6K1J - chains D and I of the 10 polymer chains in the assembly; structure by X-ray diffraction, 2.85 A resolution.

Chain D:
Protein: Histone H2B type 1-J
Organism: Homo sapiens
UniProtKB: P06899 (H2B1J_HUMAN); residues -3 to 122 here correspond to UniProt positions 1-126 (UniProt number = residue number + 4)
Amino-acid sequence (129 residues; each row starts with the number of its first residue; numbers below 1 keep their minus sign (Gly-6 is residue -6)):
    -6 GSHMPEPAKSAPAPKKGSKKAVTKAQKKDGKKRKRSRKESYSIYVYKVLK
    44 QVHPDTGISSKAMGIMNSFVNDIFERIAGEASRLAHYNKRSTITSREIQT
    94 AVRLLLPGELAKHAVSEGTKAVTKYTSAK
Unresolved in the structure: -6 to 25
Differences from the reference sequence: expression tag (-6 to -4)
Swiss-Prot annotation at these positions:
  - modified residue: Pro-2 (N-acetylproline), Glu-1 (ADP-ribosyl glutamic acid), Lys2 (N6-(2-hydroxyisobutyryl)lysine), Ser3 (ADP-ribosylserine), Lys8 (N6-(beta-hydroxybutyryl)lysine), Lys9 (N6-(2-hydroxyisobutyryl)lysine), Ser11 (Phosphoserine), Lys12 (N6-acetyllysine), Lys13 (N6-(beta-hydroxybutyryl)lysine), Lys17 (N6-(2-hydroxyisobutyryl)lysine), Lys20 (N6-(2-hydroxyisobutyryl)lysine), Lys21 (N6-(2-hydroxyisobutyryl)lysine), Lys31 (N6-(2-hydroxyisobutyryl)lysine), Glu32 (PolyADP-ribosyl glutamic acid), Ser33 (Phosphoserine), Lys40 (N6-(2-hydroxyisobutyryl)lysine), Lys43 (N6-(2-hydroxyisobutyryl)lysine), Lys54 (N6,N6-dimethyllysine), Arg76 (Dimethylated arginine), Lys82 (N6,N6,N6-trimethyllysine) and 6 more in UniProt
  - glycosylation: Ser109 (O-linked (GlcNAc) serine)
  - cross-link (Glycyl lysine isopeptide (Lys-Gly)): Lys2 (interchain with G-Cter in SUMO2), Lys17 (interchain with G-Cter in SUMO2), Lys31 (interchain with G-Cter in ubiquitin), Lys117 (interchain with G-Cter in ubiquitin)
Bound ions: Mn2+: Val45 (shared with 1 residue of chain E)

Chain I:
Molecule: 145-nt DNA strand
Organism: Homo sapiens
Sequence (145 nucleotides; each row starts with the number of its first residue; numbers below 1 keep their minus sign (DA-72 is residue -72)):
   -72 ATCAATATCCACCTGCAGATACTACCAAAAGTGTATTTGGAAACTGCTCC
   -22 ATCAAAAGGCATGTTCAGCTGAATCAGCTGAACATGCCTTTTGATGGAGC
    28 AGTTTCCAAATACACTTTTGGTAGTATCTGCAGGTGGATATTGAT
Bound ions: Mn2+ site 1: DG-34, DG-33; Mn2+ site 2 near DG47 (its only coordinating residue here); Mn2+ site 3 near DG60 (its only coordinating residue here)

Interface between chain D and chain I:
Pairs across the interface (19):
  Arg26(D) - DT30(I)  phosphate contact
  Arg26(D) - DT31(I)  phosphate contact
  Lys27(D) - DA-46(I)  phosphate contact
  Arg28(D) - DG29(I)  phosphate contact
  Arg28(D) - DT30(I)  salt bridge to the phosphate
  Ser29(D) - DT30(I)  phosphate contact
  Arg30(D) - DA-45(I)  sugar contact
  Arg30(D) - DA-44(I)  sugar contact
  Tyr39(D) - DT-53(I)  phosphate contact
  Gly50(D) - DT-53(I)  phosphate contact
  Ile51(D) - DT-53(I)  phosphate contact
  Ser52(D) - DA-54(I)  phosphate contact
  Ser53(D) - DA-54(I)  hydrogen bond to the phosphate
  Arg83(D) - DG-33(I)  phosphate contact
  Arg83(D) - DA-32(I)  salt bridge to the phosphate
  Ser84(D) - DG-34(I)  sugar contact
  Ser84(D) - DG-33(I)  hydrogen bond to the phosphate
  Thr85(D) - DG-34(I)  hydrogen bond to the phosphate
  Thr85(D) - DG-33(I)  hydrogen bond to the phosphate
Also at the interface, not in a pair above, chain D (14 interface residues in all): Lys82

Summary:
14 residues of chain D and 11 residues of chain I are in contact; the contacts include 4 hydrogen bonds and 2
salt bridges. Polar contacts include Ser53(D)-DA-54(I), Ser84(D)-DG-33(I) and Thr85(D)-DG-34(I). The Mn2+ site
1 is built by DG-34(I) and DG-33(I).
Chain D is Histone H2B type 1-J and chain I is a 145-nt DNA strand, both from Homo sapiens; the structure,
Human nucleosome core particle with H2A.X variant, was determined by X-ray diffraction, deposited together
with 6IPU, 6JXD, 6K1I and 6K1K.
